5AGP - chains A and B; structure by X-ray diffraction, 2.10 A resolution.

== Chain A (and B) ==
Protein: Nitric oxide synthase, brain
Source organism: Rattus norvegicus
Notes: EC 1.14.13.39; fragment: heme domain, residues 297-718; chain B of this document is another copy of the same molecule, construct and numbering; everything in this record applies to it too
UniProtKB: P29476 (NOS1_RAT); residue numbers follow UniProt; this construct covers 297-718
Amino-acid sequence (422 residues; row label = number of the first residue in the row):
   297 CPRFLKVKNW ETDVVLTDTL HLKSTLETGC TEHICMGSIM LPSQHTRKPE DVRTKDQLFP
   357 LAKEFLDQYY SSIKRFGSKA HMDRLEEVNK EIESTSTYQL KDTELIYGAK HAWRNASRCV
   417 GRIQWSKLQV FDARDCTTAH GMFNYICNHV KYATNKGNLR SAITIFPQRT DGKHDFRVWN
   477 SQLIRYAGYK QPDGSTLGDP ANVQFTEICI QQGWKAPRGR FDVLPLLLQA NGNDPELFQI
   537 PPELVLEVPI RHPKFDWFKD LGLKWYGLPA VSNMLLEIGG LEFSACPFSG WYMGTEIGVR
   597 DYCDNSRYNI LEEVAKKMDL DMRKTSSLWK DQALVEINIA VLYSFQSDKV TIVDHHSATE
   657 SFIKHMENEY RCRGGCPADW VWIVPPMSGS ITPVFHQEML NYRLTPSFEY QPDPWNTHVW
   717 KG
Disordered / not traced: 297-298, 339-349, 718 (chain B: 297-298, 339-347)
Metal / ion sites: Zn2+: Cys-326, Cys-331 (shared with Cys-326(B), Cys-331(B) of chain B); heme Fe near Cys-415 (its only coordinating residue here)
Ligand contacts:
  - tetrahydrobiopterin (H4B), molecule 1: Trp-306, Trp-676, Phe-691, His-692, Gln-693, Glu-694
  - tetrahydrobiopterin (H4B), molecule 2: Ser-334, Met-336, Arg-596, Val-677, Trp-678
  - heme (HEM): Trp-409, Ala-412, Arg-414, Cys-415, Val-416, Gly-417, Gln-420, Leu-424, Ser-457, Met-570, Phe-584, Ser-585, Gly-586, Trp-587, Met-589, Glu-592, Val-649, Trp-678, Phe-704, Tyr-706
  - VUR ((S)-2-amino-5-(2-mercaptoacetimidamido)pentanoic acid): Gln-478, Tyr-562, Pro-565, Val-567, Phe-584, Gly-586, Trp-587, Tyr-588, Glu-592, Ile-593, Asp-597
UniProt features mapped onto this chain:
  - binding site ((6R)-L-erythro-5,6,7,8-tetrahydrobiopterin): Ser-334, Val-677, Trp-678, Phe-691
  - binding site (heme b): Cys-415, Tyr-706
  - binding site (L-arginine): Gln-478, Trp-587, Tyr-588, Glu-592
  - mutagenesis: Tyr-588 (Y588F: No decrease in nitric-oxide synthase activity; Y588H: 50% decrease of nitric-oxide synthase activity; Y588S: 30% decrease of nitric-oxide synthase activity)
From the paper describing this entry:
  - heme coordination: Cys-415

== How chain A and chain B interact ==
Pairs across the interface - 127 pairs, chain A then chain B:
  Leu-301(A) / Ile-330(B)  hydrophobic
  Trp-306(A) / Met-336(B)  hydrophobic
  Trp-306(A) / Leu-337(B)  hydrophobic
  Glu-307(A) / Asp-600(B)
  Glu-307(A) / Asn-601(B)  hydrogen bond (side chain-backbone)
  Glu-307(A) / Ser-602(B)  hydrogen bond
  His-317(A) / Ile-330(B)
  Ser-320(A) / His-329(B)  hydrogen bond (side chain-backbone)
  Thr-321(A) / His-329(B)  hydrogen bond (backbone-side chain)
  Leu-322(A) / His-329(B)
  Glu-323(A) / Glu-328(B)
  Thr-324(A) / Thr-327(B)  hydrogen bond (side chain-backbone)
  Thr-324(A) / Glu-328(B)  hydrogen bond (backbone-backbone)
  Thr-324(A) / His-329(B)
  Thr-324(A) / Ile-330(B)
  Cys-326(A) / Cys-326(B)  hydrophobic
  Cys-326(A) / Thr-327(B)
  Cys-326(A) / Glu-328(B)
  Cys-326(A) / Cys-331(B)  hydrophobic
  Thr-327(A) / Thr-324(B)  hydrogen bond (backbone-side chain)
  Thr-327(A) / Cys-326(B)
  Glu-328(A) / Leu-322(B)
  Glu-328(A) / Glu-323(B)
  Glu-328(A) / Thr-324(B)  hydrogen bond (backbone-backbone)
  Glu-328(A) / Cys-326(B)  hydrogen bond (backbone-backbone)
  Glu-328(A) / Glu-328(B)
  His-329(A) / Ser-320(B)
  His-329(A) / Thr-321(B)
  His-329(A) / Thr-324(B)
  His-329(A) / Tyr-698(B)
  Ile-330(A) / Leu-301(B)  hydrophobic
  Ile-330(A) / His-317(B)
  Ile-330(A) / Thr-324(B)
  Ile-330(A) / Asn-697(B)
  Ile-330(A) / Tyr-698(B)  hydrophobic
  Cys-331(A) / Thr-324(B)
  Cys-331(A) / Cys-326(B)  hydrophobic
  Cys-331(A) / Cys-331(B)  hydrophobic
  Cys-331(A) / Leu-696(B)
  Cys-331(A) / Asn-697(B)  hydrogen bond (backbone-backbone)
  Met-332(A) / Leu-301(B)  hydrophobic
  Met-332(A) / Leu-696(B)  hydrophobic
  Ser-334(A) / Trp-676(B)
  Ser-334(A) / Glu-694(B)
  Ser-334(A) / Met-695(B)  hydrogen bond (side chain-backbone)
  Ile-335(A) / Glu-694(B)
  Ile-335(A) / Met-695(B)
  Met-336(A) / Trp-306(B)  hydrophobic
  Met-336(A) / Glu-694(B)  hydrogen bond (backbone-side chain)
  Leu-337(A) / Trp-306(B)  hydrophobic
  Val-595(A) / Ser-686(B)
  Arg-596(A) / Ser-686(B)
  Arg-596(A) / Phe-691(B)
  Arg-596(A) / His-692(B)
  Asp-600(A) / Glu-307(B)
  Asp-600(A) / His-692(B)  salt bridge
  Asn-601(A) / Glu-307(B)  hydrogen bond (backbone-side chain)
  Ser-602(A) / Glu-307(B)  hydrogen bond (side chain-backbone)
  Leu-607(A) / Ile-687(B)  hydrophobic
  Thr-621(A) / Asp-650(B)  hydrogen bond
  Thr-621(A) / His-652(B)
  Thr-621(A) / Ser-653(B)  hydrogen bond
  Ser-622(A) / Leu-638(B)
  Ser-622(A) / Gln-642(B)  hydrogen bond
  Ser-622(A) / Asp-650(B)
  Ser-623(A) / Ile-635(B)
  Leu-624(A) / Val-631(B)
  Leu-624(A) / Asn-634(B)
  Leu-624(A) / Ile-635(B)
  Leu-624(A) / Leu-638(B)  hydrophobic
  Leu-624(A) / His-651(B)
  Lys-626(A) / Ile-687(B)
  Asp-627(A) / Val-631(B)
  Asp-627(A) / His-651(B)  salt bridge
  Asp-627(A) / His-652(B)  salt bridge
  Asp-627(A) / Met-683(B)
  Asp-627(A) / Ser-684(B)  hydrogen bond
  Gln-628(A) / Glu-632(B)  hydrogen bond
  Gln-628(A) / Ile-635(B)
  Val-631(A) / Asp-627(B)
  Val-631(A) / Gln-628(B)
  Val-631(A) / Val-631(B)  hydrophobic
  Glu-632(A) / Gln-628(B)  hydrogen bond
  Asn-634(A) / Leu-624(B)
  Ile-635(A) / Ser-623(B)
  Ile-635(A) / Leu-624(B)  hydrophobic
  Ile-635(A) / Gln-628(B)
  Leu-638(A) / Ser-622(B)
  Leu-638(A) / Leu-624(B)  hydrophobic
  Gln-642(A) / Ser-622(B)  hydrogen bond
  Asp-650(A) / Thr-621(B)  hydrogen bond
  Asp-650(A) / Ser-622(B)  hydrogen bond (side chain-backbone)
  His-651(A) / Leu-624(B)
  His-651(A) / Asp-627(B)  salt bridge
  His-652(A) / Thr-621(B)
  His-652(A) / Asp-627(B)  salt bridge
  Trp-676(A) / Ser-334(B)
  Trp-676(A) / Trp-676(B)  hydrophobic
  Trp-676(A) / Val-677(B)  hydrophobic
  Val-677(A) / Trp-676(B)  hydrophobic
  Pro-682(A) / Ser-684(B)
  Pro-682(A) / Gly-685(B)  hydrogen bond (backbone-backbone)
  Pro-682(A) / Ser-686(B)  hydrogen bond (backbone-backbone)
  Met-683(A) / Asp-627(B)
  Met-683(A) / Ser-684(B)
  Ser-684(A) / Asp-627(B)  hydrogen bond
  Ser-684(A) / Pro-682(B)
  Ser-684(A) / Met-683(B)
  Ser-684(A) / Ser-684(B)
  Gly-685(A) / Pro-682(B)  hydrogen bond (backbone-backbone)
  Ser-686(A) / Val-595(B)
  Ser-686(A) / Arg-596(B)
  Ser-686(A) / Pro-682(B)  hydrogen bond (backbone-backbone)
  Ile-687(A) / Leu-607(B)  hydrophobic
  Phe-691(A) / Arg-596(B)
  His-692(A) / Arg-596(B)
  His-692(A) / Asp-600(B)  salt bridge
  Glu-694(A) / Ser-334(B)
  Glu-694(A) / Ile-335(B)
  Glu-694(A) / Met-336(B)  hydrogen bond (side chain-backbone)
  Met-695(A) / Ser-334(B)  hydrogen bond (backbone-side chain)
  Leu-696(A) / Cys-331(B)
  Leu-696(A) / Ile-335(B)  hydrophobic
  Asn-697(A) / Ile-330(B)
  Asn-697(A) / Cys-331(B)  hydrogen bond (backbone-backbone)
  Tyr-698(A) / His-329(B)
  Tyr-698(A) / Ile-330(B)  hydrophobic
Other interface residues (no listed pair), chain A (63 interface residues in all): Lys-302, Val-303, Gly-333, Cys-599, Leu-630, Ser-653
Other interface residues (no listed pair), chain B (62 interface residues in all): Val-303, Met-332, Gly-333, Cys-599, Lys-626, Leu-630

== In short ==
63 residues of chain A and 62 residues of chain B are in contact; the contacts include 31 hydrogen bonds and 6
salt bridges. Polar contacts include Asp-600(A)/His-692(B), Asp-627(A)/His-651(B) and Asp-627(A)/His-652(B).
Bound to chain A: heme, tetrahydrobiopterin and compound VUR. From the paper: heme coordination by Cys-415(A).
Chain A and chain B are both Nitric oxide synthase, brain (Rattus norvegicus); the structure, Structure of rat
neuronal nitric oxide synthase heme domain in complex with (S)-2-Amino-5-(2-mercaptoacetimidamido)pentanoic
acid, was determined by X-ray diffraction, deposited together with 5AGK, 5AGL, 5AGM, 5AGN and 5AGO.
